PDB entry 8VD2 | X-ray diffraction, 2.90 A resolution | chains A and B of the 5 polymer chains in the assembly

== Chain A ==
Protein: MHC class II HLA-DQ-alpha chain
Organism: Homo sapiens
UniProt: Q30069 (Q30069_HUMAN); the construct lacks a stretch of the UniProt sequence, so the offset changes along the chain: -1 to 9 = UniProt 1-11; 10-182 = UniProt 13-185
Sequence (185 residues; numbered -1 to 182 plus 1 insertion-coded residue; the number before each row is that of its first residue; numbers below 1 keep their minus sign (Glu-1 is residue -1)):
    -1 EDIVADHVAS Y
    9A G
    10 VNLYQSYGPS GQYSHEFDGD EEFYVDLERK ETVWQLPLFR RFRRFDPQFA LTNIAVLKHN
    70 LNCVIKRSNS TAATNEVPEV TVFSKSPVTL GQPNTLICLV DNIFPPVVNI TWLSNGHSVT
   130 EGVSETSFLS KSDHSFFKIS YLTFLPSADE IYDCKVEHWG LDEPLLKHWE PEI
Unresolved in the structure: -1 to 0, 181-182
Sequence notes: engineered mutation Cys72 (Ile75 in Q30069)
Disulfide bonds: Cys107-Cys163
Covalently attached groups: N-acetylglucosamine (NAG) linked to Asn118

== Chain B ==
Protein: MHC class II HLA-DQ-beta-1
Organism: Homo sapiens
UniProt: O19707 (O19707_HUMAN); residue numbers follow UniProt; this construct covers 1-192
Sequence (192 residues; numbered 1 to 192; the number before each row is that of its first residue):
     1 RDSPEDFVYQ FKGMCYFTNG TERVRLVTRY IYNREEYARF DSDVGVYRAV TPLGPPAAEY
    61 WNSQKEVLER TRAELDTVCR HNYQLELRTT LQRRVEPTVT ISPSRTEALN HHNLLVCSVT
   121 DFYPAQIKVR WFRNDQEETT GVVSTPLIRN GDWTFQILVM LEMTPQRGDV YTCHVEHPSL
   181 QNPIIVEWRA QS
Unresolved in the structure: 1-2, 106-112, 166-168, 190-192
Disulfide bonds: Cys15-Cys79, Cys117-Cys173

== Interface between chain A and chain B ==
Contacting residue pairs (132; chain A residue first):
  Ile1(A) - Tyr16(B)  hydrophobic
  Ile1(A) - Arg29(B)
  Val2(A) - Thr18(B)
  Ala3(A) - Tyr16(B)  hydrophobic
  Ala3(A) - Phe17(B)
  Ala3(A) - Thr18(B)
  Asp4(A) - Phe17(B)  hydrogen bond (backbone-backbone)
  Asp4(A) - Thr18(B)
  Asp4(A) - Asn19(B)  hydrogen bond (side chain-backbone)
  His5(A) - Cys15(B)
  His5(A) - Tyr16(B)
  His5(A) - Phe17(B)  hydrogen bond (backbone-backbone)
  His5(A) - Leu91(B)
  Val6(A) - Cys15(B)
  Val6(A) - Tyr16(B)  hydrophobic
  Ala7(A) - Gly13(B)
  Ala7(A) - Met14(B)
  Ala7(A) - Cys15(B)  hydrogen bond (backbone-backbone)
  Ala7(A) - Phe17(B)  hydrophobic
  Ser8(A) - Gly13(B)
  Ser8(A) - Met14(B)
  Tyr9(A) - Gly13(B)  hydrogen bond (backbone-backbone)
  Tyr9(A) - Cys15(B)  hydrophobic
  Tyr9(A) - Val78(B)  hydrophobic
  Tyr9(A) - Asn82(B)
  Tyr9(A) - Glu86(B)  hydrogen bond
  Gly9A(A) - Phe11(B)
  Gly9A(A) - Lys12(B)
  Gly9A(A) - Gly13(B)  hydrogen bond (backbone-backbone)
  Val10(A) - Phe11(B)
  Asn11(A) - Tyr9(B)
  Asn11(A) - Gln10(B)
  Asn11(A) - Phe11(B)  hydrogen bond (backbone-backbone)
  Leu12(A) - Val8(B)  hydrophobic
  Leu12(A) - Tyr9(B)
  Tyr13(A) - Phe7(B)
  Tyr13(A) - Val8(B)
  Tyr13(A) - Tyr9(B)  hydrogen bond (backbone-backbone)
  Gln14(A) - Asp6(B)
  Gln14(A) - Phe7(B)
  Ser15(A) - Asp6(B)  hydrogen bond
  Ser15(A) - Phe7(B)  hydrogen bond (side chain-backbone)
  Tyr16(A) - Asp6(B)  hydrogen bond (backbone-side chain)
  Phe26(A) - Glu86(B)
  Phe26(A) - Thr90(B)
  Phe26(A) - Leu91(B)  hydrophobic
  Phe26(A) - Trp153(B)
  Asp27(A) - Arg149(B)  hydrogen bond (backbone-side chain)
  Gly28(A) - Arg149(B)
  Asp29(A) - Tyr123(B)
  Asp29(A) - Arg149(B)  salt bridge
  Asp29(A) - Trp153(B)
  Glu30(A) - Trp153(B)  hydrogen bond (backbone-side chain)
  Glu31(A) - Glu86(B)
  Glu31(A) - Trp153(B)
  Leu45(A) - Arg93(B)
  Leu45(A) - Trp153(B)  hydrophobic
  Leu47(A) - Thr89(B)
  Phe48(A) - Thr89(B)
  Phe48(A) - Thr90(B)
  Phe48(A) - Trp153(B)  hydrophobic
  Arg52(A) - Asn82(B)
  Arg52(A) - Leu85(B)
  Arg52(A) - Glu86(B)  salt bridge
  Arg52(A) - Thr89(B)
  Leu66(A) - Tyr9(B)  hydrophobic
  Leu66(A) - Phe11(B)  hydrophobic
  Asn69(A) - Tyr9(B)  hydrogen bond
  Leu70(A) - Phe7(B)
  Leu70(A) - Val8(B)
  Leu70(A) - Tyr9(B)  hydrophobic
  Leu70(A) - Tyr32(B)  hydrophobic
  Val73(A) - Tyr9(B)  hydrophobic
  Val73(A) - Tyr32(B)  hydrophobic
  Val73(A) - Tyr37(B)
  Val73(A) - Leu53(B)  hydrophobic
  Ile74(A) - Phe7(B)  hydrophobic
  Ile74(A) - Tyr32(B)
  Arg76(A) - Leu53(B)  hydrogen bond (side chain-backbone)
  Arg76(A) - Pro56(B)
  Ser77(A) - Tyr32(B)  hydrogen bond
  Ser79(A) - Phe7(B)
  Thr80(A) - Phe7(B)
  Thr80(A) - Tyr32(B)  hydrogen bond (backbone-side chain)
  Thr80(A) - Asn33(B)  hydrogen bond (backbone-side chain)
  Ala81(A) - Asp6(B)
  Ala81(A) - Phe7(B)  hydrophobic
  Ala81(A) - Asn33(B)
  Ala82(A) - Asp6(B)  hydrogen bond (backbone-backbone)
  Ala82(A) - Asn33(B)
  Phe92(A) - Ile148(B)  hydrophobic
  Phe92(A) - Asn150(B)
  Phe92(A) - Gln156(B)
  Ser93(A) - Gln156(B)  hydrogen bond (backbone-side chain)
  Lys94(A) - Thr120(B)
  Lys94(A) - Asp121(B)
  Lys94(A) - Asp152(B)  salt bridge
  Lys94(A) - Thr154(B)
  Lys94(A) - Gln156(B)
  Ser95(A) - Thr120(B)
  Ser95(A) - Asp121(B)  hydrogen bond
  Pro96(A) - Thr100(B)
  Pro96(A) - Ser118(B)
  Pro96(A) - Thr120(B)
  Ile106(A) - Asn150(B)
  Phe113(A) - Val8(B)  hydrophobic
  Phe113(A) - Gln10(B)
  Phe113(A) - Asn33(B)
  Phe113(A) - Arg34(B)
  Pro114(A) - Asp6(B)
  Pro114(A) - Val8(B)  hydrophobic
  Pro115(A) - Val8(B)
  Val116(A) - Asp6(B)
  Ser139(A) - Lys12(B)
  Lys140(A) - Lys12(B)  hydrogen bond (backbone-side chain)
  Asp142(A) - Arg34(B)  salt bridge
  His143(A) - Gln10(B)  hydrogen bond (backbone-side chain)
  His143(A) - Lys12(B)  hydrogen bond
  His143(A) - Ile31(B)
  His143(A) - Arg34(B)
  His143(A) - Glu36(B)  salt bridge
  Ser144(A) - Arg34(B)
  Phe145(A) - Gln10(B)
  Ile148(A) - Arg149(B)
  Ile148(A) - Asn150(B)
  Ile148(A) - Gly151(B)
  Tyr150(A) - Asn150(B)  hydrogen bond (side chain-backbone)
  Tyr150(A) - Gly151(B)  hydrogen bond (side chain-backbone)
  Tyr150(A) - Asp152(B)  hydrogen bond (side chain-backbone)
  Trp168(A) - Ser3(B)
  Trp168(A) - Pro4(B)
  Trp168(A) - Asp6(B)
Interface residues without a listed pair, chain A (64 interface residues in all): His24, Gln44, Phe51, Asn62, Asn84, Glu85, Thr135
Interface residues without a listed pair, chain B (55 interface residues in all): Glu5, Arg25, Val27, Gly54, Ala57, Trp61, Cys79, Tyr83, Phe155

== In short ==
64 residues of chain A and 55 residues of chain B are in contact, with 28 hydrogen bonds and 5 salt bridges.
Among the polar pairs are Asp29(A)-Arg149(B), Arg52(A)-Glu86(B) and Lys94(A)-Asp152(B). Covalently linked
N-acetylglucosamine: at Asn118(A).
Chain A is MHC class II HLA-DQ-alpha chain and chain B is MHC class II HLA-DQ-beta-1, both from Homo sapiens;
the structure, Human TCR ET650-4 in complex with DQ8-InsC8-15-IAPP1, was determined by X-ray diffraction,
deposited together with 8VCX, 8VCY, 8VD0, 8VDD and 8VDU.
